Entry 8AB9 (electron microscopy, 3.30 A resolution); this record covers chains D and E of the 20 polymer chains in the assembly.

# Chain D
Molecule: YALI0A17468p
Source organism: Yarrowia lipolytica
Reference sequence: Q6CGP7 (Q6CGP7_YARLI); numbering as in UniProt (aligned over 1-330)
Sequence (330 residues; numbered 1 to 330; the number before each row is that of its first residue):
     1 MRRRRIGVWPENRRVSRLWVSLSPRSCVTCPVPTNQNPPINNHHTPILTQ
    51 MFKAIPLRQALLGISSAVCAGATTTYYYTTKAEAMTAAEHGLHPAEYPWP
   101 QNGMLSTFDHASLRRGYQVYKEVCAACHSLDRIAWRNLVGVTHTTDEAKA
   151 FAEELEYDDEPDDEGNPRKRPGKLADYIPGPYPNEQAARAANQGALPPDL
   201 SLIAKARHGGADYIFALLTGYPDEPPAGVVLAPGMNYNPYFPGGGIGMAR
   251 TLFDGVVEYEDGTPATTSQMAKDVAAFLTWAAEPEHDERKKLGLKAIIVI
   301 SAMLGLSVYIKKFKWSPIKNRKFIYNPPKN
Not modelled in the structure: 1-84, 329-330
Metal / ion sites: heme c Fe: H128, M248
Residues lining bound ligands:
  - heme c (HEC): V119, V123, C124, C127, H128, N192, A195, L196, P197, P198, L200, I203, R207, Y213, I214, L217, L218, F241, I246, G247, M248, T251, L252, V274, L278
  - phosphatidylethanolamine (PTY): L292, K295, A296, V299, I300, M303

# Chain E
Molecule: Cytochrome b-c1 complex subunit Rieske, mitochondrial
Source organism: Yarrowia lipolytica
Notes: EC 7.1.1.8
Reference sequence: Q6CI02 (Q6CI02_YARLI); residue numbers follow UniProt; this construct covers 1-225
Sequence (225 residues; row label = number of the first residue in the row):
     1 MSLLRTAAQAVKAPKAYTPLVAAKAFAQTRSVSSQPIGGKSTYKIPDFTP
    51 YLKKDRNTDANRLFSYFMIGSFGMLSAAGAKATVQDFLSNMSASADVLAM
   101 AKVEVKLGAIPLGKNVIIKWRGKPIFIRHRTSEEIEEANEVNVATLRDPQ
   151 TDDERVQKPEWLVMIGVCTHLGCVPIGEAGDFGGWFCPCHGSHYDISGRI
   201 RRGPAPLNLEIPEYDFADAETLVIG
Not modelled in the structure: 1-38, 100-225
Residues lining bound ligands:
  - 1,2-diacyl-sn-glycero-3-phosphocholine (PC1): Y66, I69, G73, S76, A77, A80
  - phosphatidylethanolamine (PTY), molecule 1: I69, F72, G73, S76
  - phosphatidylethanolamine (PTY), molecule 2: S76, G79, A80, K81, A82, T83, V84, Q85, D86, F87

# Interface between chain D and chain E
Contacting residue pairs (29):
  R136(D) with A95(E); D96(E)
  A175(D) with A99(E), hydrophobic
  A302(D) with L75(E), hydrophobic
  M303(D) with F72(E); L75(E), hydrophobic; S76(E)
  L306(D) with M68(E), hydrophobic; S71(E); F72(E); L75(E), hydrophobic
  S307(D) with F72(E)
  Y309(D) with F64(E); S65(E); M68(E), hydrophobic
  I310(D) with I69(E), hydrophobic; F72(E), hydrophobic
  F313(D) with S65(E)
  N320(D) with F48(E); Y51(E)
  K322(D) with P46(E); F48(E); Y51(E), hydrogen bond
  I324(D) with S41(E); K44(E); P46(E), hydrophobic
  N326(D) with G39(E); K40(E), hydrogen bond (side chain-backbone); T42(E)
Other interface residues (no listed pair), chain D (16 interface residues in all): V299, K314, Y325
Other interface residues (no listed pair), chain E (20 interface residues in all): D47

# Overview
16 residues of chain D face 20 of chain E across their interface; the contacts include 2 hydrogen bonds. Among
the polar pairs are K322(D)-Y51(E) and N326(D)-K40(E). One phosphatidylethanolamine molecule is bound between
chain D and chain E. Bound to chain D: heme c.
Here chain D is YALI0A17468p and chain E is Cytochrome b-c1 complex subunit Rieske, mitochondrial, both from
Yarrowia lipolytica. Entry 8AB9 (Complex III2 from Yarrowia lipolytica, ascorbate-reduced, b-position) was
determined by electron microscopy, deposited together with 8AB6, 8AB7, 8AB8, 8ABA, 8ABB, 8ABE and 11 further
entries.
